Entry 5JJL (X-ray diffraction, 3.20 A resolution); this record covers chains E and F of the 7 polymer chains in the assembly.

# Chain E (and F)
Protein: Transcription termination factor Rho
Source organism: Escherichia coli O157:H7
Notes: EC 3.6.4.-; engineered mutation(s): N-terminal MGH insertion; chain F of this document is another copy of the same molecule, construct and numbering; everything in this record applies to it too
UniProt: P0AG32 (RHO_ECO57); residue numbers follow UniProt; this construct covers 2-417
Chain sequence (420 residues; row label = number of the first residue in the row; numbers below 1 keep their minus sign (Mse-2 is residue -2)):
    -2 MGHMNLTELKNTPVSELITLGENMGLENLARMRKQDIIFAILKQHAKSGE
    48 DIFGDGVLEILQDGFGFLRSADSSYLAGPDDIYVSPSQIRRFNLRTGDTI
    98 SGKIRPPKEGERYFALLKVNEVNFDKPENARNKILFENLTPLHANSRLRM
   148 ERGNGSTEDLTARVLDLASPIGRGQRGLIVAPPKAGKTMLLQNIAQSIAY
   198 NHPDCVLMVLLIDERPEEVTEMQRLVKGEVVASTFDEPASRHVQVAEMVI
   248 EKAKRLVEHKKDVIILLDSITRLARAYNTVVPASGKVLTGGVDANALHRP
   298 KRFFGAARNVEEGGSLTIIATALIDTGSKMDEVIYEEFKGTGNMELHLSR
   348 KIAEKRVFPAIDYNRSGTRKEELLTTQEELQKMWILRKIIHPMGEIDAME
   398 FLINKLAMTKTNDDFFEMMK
Not modelled in the structure: -2 to 1, 23-29, 45-48, 102-110, 148-150, 406-417 (chain F: -2 to 0, 22-28, 48, 106-110, 287, 417)
Modified / non-standard residues: Mse-2, Mse1, Mse29, Mse415, Mse416 (selenomethionine); Mse21, Mse147, Mse186, Mse205, Mse219, Mse245, Mse327, Mse341, Mse380, Mse390, Mse396, Mse405 (selenomethionine; parent Met)
Construct notes: initiating methionine (-2); expression tag (-1 to 1)
Small-molecule neighbours: ADP / beryllium trifluoride: Lys336, Gly337, Thr365, Arg366, Lys367
UniProt features mapped onto this chain:
  - region: Gly61 to Arg66 (RNA-binding 1), Asp78 to Tyr80 (RNA-binding 1), Glu108 to Tyr110 (RNA-binding 1), Val284 to Gly288 (RNA-binding 2)
  - binding site (ATP): Gly169 to Gly174, Lys181 to Mse186, Arg212
  - site: Lys326 (RNA-binding 2)
Reported in the primary citation:
  - specificity-determining residues: Lys326 (proposed by the authors, not directly observed)

# Chain E / chain F interface
Pairs across the interface (39; chain E residue first):
  Lys181(E) with Glu342(F), salt bridge
  Lys184(E) with Arg366(F)
  Arg212(E) with Arg173(F); Gly337(F), hydrogen bond (side chain-backbone); Thr338(F); Arg366(F)
  Pro213(E) with Pro138(F), hydrophobic; Arg173(F); Arg305(F)
  Glu214(E) with Leu139(F); His140(F), hydrogen bond (backbone-side chain); Arg173(F), salt bridge; Asn340(F), hydrogen bond
  Glu215(E) with His140(F)
  Thr217(E) with Pro138(F)
  Glu218(E) with His140(F), salt bridge; Lys367(F), salt bridge
  Arg221(E) with Leu139(F); Glu308(F), salt bridge
  Phe232(E) with Arg173(F); Lys298(F); Gly302(F); Thr338(F)
  Asp233(E) with His295(F), hydrogen bond (backbone-side chain); Lys298(F); Arg299(F), hydrogen bond (side chain-backbone)
  Glu234(E) with His295(F)
  Pro235(E) with His295(F)
  Arg272(E) with Glu333(F), salt bridge
  Asn275(E) with Lys283(F)
  Thr276(E) with Lys283(F); Leu285(F); Ala291(F)
  Val278(E) with Lys283(F)
  Asp290(E) with Lys283(F), salt bridge
  Thr323(E) with Lys336(F), hydrogen bond
  Ser325(E) with Glu333(F), hydrogen bond
  Glu351(E) with His388(F), salt bridge
  Arg353(E) with Trp381(F)
Also at the interface, not in a pair above, chain E (25 interface residues in all): Ala280, Val284, Gly288
Also at the interface, not in a pair above, chain F (29 interface residues in all): Thr286, Ala304, Glu334, Gly339, Gly364, Thr365

# Summary
Chain E and chain F form an interface of 25 and 29 residues respectively, with 7 hydrogen bonds and 8 salt
bridges. Polar pairs include Lys181(E)-Glu342(F), Glu214(E)-Arg173(F) and Glu218(E)-His140(F). Ligands of
chain E: ADP / beryllium trifluoride. UniProt lists 13 ATP-binding residues on chain E. The paper reports the
specificity determinant Lys326(E).
Both chains are Transcription termination factor Rho (Escherichia coli O157:H7). Entry 5JJL (Rho transcription
termination factor bound to rU8 and 5 ADP-BeF3 molecules) was determined by X-ray diffraction, deposited
together with 5JJI and 5JJK.
